7N0D - chains B and C of the 14 polymer chains in the assembly; structure by electron microscopy, 2.50 A resolution.

Chain B:
Protein: Proofreading exoribonuclease
Organism: Severe acute respiratory syndrome coronavirus 2
Notes: EC 3.1.13.-
UniProt: P0DTD1 (R1AB_SARS2); residues 1-527 here correspond to UniProt positions 5926-6452 (UniProt number = residue number + 5925)
Chain sequence (527 residues; numbered 1 to 527; the number before each row is that of its first residue):
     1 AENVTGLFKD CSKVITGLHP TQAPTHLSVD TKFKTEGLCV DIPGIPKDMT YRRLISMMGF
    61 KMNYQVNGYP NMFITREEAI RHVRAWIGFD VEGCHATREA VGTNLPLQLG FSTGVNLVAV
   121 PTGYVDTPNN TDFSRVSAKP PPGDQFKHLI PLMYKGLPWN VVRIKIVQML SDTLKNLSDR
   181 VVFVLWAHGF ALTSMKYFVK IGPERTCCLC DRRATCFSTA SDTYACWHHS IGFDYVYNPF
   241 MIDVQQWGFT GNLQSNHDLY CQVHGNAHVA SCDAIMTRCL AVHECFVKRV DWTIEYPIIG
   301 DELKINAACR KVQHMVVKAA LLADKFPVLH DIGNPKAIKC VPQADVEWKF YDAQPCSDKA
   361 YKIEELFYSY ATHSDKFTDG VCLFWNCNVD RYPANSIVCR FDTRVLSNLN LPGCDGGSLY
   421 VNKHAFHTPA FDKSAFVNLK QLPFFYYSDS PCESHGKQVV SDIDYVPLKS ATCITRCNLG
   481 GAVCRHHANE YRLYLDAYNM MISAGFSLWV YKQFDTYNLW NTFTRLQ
Unresolved in the structure: 1, 455-464, 524-527
Construct notes: engineered mutation Ala191 (Glu6116 in P0DTD1)
Bound ions: Mg2+ site 1: Asp90, Glu92, Asp273 (shared with 1 residue of chain K); Mg2+ site 2 near Asp90 (its only coordinating residue here); Zn2+ site 1: Cys207, Cys210, Cys226, His229; Zn2+ site 2: His257, Cys261, His264, Cys279; Zn2+ site 3: Cys452, Cys477, Cys484, His487
Ligand contacts: chapso (1N7): Ala471, Asn478, Leu479, Tyr517, Trp520
Swiss-Prot annotation at these positions:
  - region: Cys414 to Thr428 (GpppA-binding)
  - active site: Asp90, Glu92, His268, Asp273
  - binding site (Mg(2+)): Asp90, Glu92, His268, Asp273
  - binding site (Zn(2+)): Cys207, Cys210, Cys226, His229, His257, Cys261, His264, Cys279, Cys452, Cys477, Cys484, His487
  - binding site (S-adenosyl-L-methionine): Asp331 to Ala337
  - site: Gln527 (Cleavage)
Reported in the primary citation:
  - Mg2+ coordination: Asp90, Glu92, Asp273
  - binding site for the 22-nt RNA strand: Glu92, Gly93, His95, Phe146, Trp186, Gln245
  - binding site for the 27-nt RNA strand: His95, Asn104
  - specificity-determining residues: His95 (proposed by the authors, not directly observed)
  - specificity-determining residues: Pro142
  - catalytic residues: His268 (citing earlier work)
  - mutagenesis - E191A: abolished catalytic activity

Chain C:
Protein: Non-structural protein 10
Organism: Severe acute respiratory syndrome coronavirus 2
UniProt: P0DTD1 (R1AB_SARS2); residues 1-139 here correspond to UniProt positions 4254-4392 (UniProt number = residue number + 4253)
Chain sequence (139 residues; numbered 1 to 139; the number before each row is that of its first residue):
     1 AGNATEVPAN STVLSFCAFA VDAAKAYKDY LASGGQPITN CVKMLCTHTG TGQAITVTPE
    61 ANMDQESFGG ASCCLYCRCH IDHPNPKGFC DLKGKYVQIP TTCANDPVGF TLKNTVCTVC
   121 GMWKGYGCSC DQLREPMLQ
Unresolved in the structure: 132-139
Bound ions: Zn2+ site 1: Cys74, Cys77, His83, Cys90; Zn2+ site 2: Cys117, Cys120, Cys128, Cys130
Swiss-Prot annotation at these positions:
  - binding site (Zn(2+)): Cys74, Cys77, His83, Cys90, Cys117, Cys120, Cys128, Cys130
  - site: Gln139 (Cleavage)

How chain B and chain C interact:
Residue-residue contacts - 4 pairs, chain B then chain C:
  Lys32(B) with Gly34(C)
  Gly44(B) with Ser33(C)
  Ile45(B) with Gly34(C)
  Pro46(B) with Ser33(C)
Interface residues without a listed pair, chain C (4 interface residues in all): Ala32, Gln36

Overview:
Chain B and chain C each contribute 4 residues to their interface. Ligands of chain B: chapso. Curated
annotation (UniProt) lists 4 active-site residues, 4 Mg2+-binding residues, 12 Zn2+-binding residues and 7
S-adenosyl-L-methionine-binding residues on chain B. From the paper: the catalytic residue His268(B); E191A of
chain B abolishes catalytic activity.
Here chain B is Proofreading exoribonuclease and chain C is Non-structural protein 10, both from Severe acute
respiratory syndrome coronavirus 2. Entry 7N0D (Cryo-EM structure of the tetrameric form of SARS-CoV-2
nsp10-nsp14 (E191A)-RNA complex) was determined by electron microscopy together with 7N0B and 7N0C from the
same study.
